PDB entry 1R4Q | X-ray diffraction, 2.50 A resolution | chains A and B of the 6 polymer chains in the assembly

Chain A:
Molecule: SHT cytotoxin A subunit
Source organism: Shigella dysenteriae
Notes: EC 3.2.2.22
UniProt: Q7BQ99 (Q7BQ99_SHIDY); residues 1-293 here correspond to UniProt positions 23-315 (UniProt number = residue number + 22)
Sequence (293 residues; each row starts with the number of its first residue):
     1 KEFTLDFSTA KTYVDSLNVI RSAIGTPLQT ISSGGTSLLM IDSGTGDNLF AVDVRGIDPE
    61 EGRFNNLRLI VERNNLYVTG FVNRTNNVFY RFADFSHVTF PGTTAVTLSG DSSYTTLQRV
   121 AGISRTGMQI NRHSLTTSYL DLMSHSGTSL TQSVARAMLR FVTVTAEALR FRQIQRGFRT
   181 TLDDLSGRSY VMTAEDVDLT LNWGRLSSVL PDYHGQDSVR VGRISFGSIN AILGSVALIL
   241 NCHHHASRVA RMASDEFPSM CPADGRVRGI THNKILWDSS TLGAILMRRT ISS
Unresolved in the structure: 244-256, 290-293
Disulfides: Cys242-Cys261

Chain B:
Molecule: Shigella toxin chain B
Source organism: Shigella dysenteriae
UniProt: Q7BQ98 (Q7BQ98_SHIDY); residues 1-69 here correspond to UniProt positions 21-89 (UniProt number = residue number + 20)
Sequence (69 residues; row label = number of the first residue in the row):
     1 TPDCVTGKVE YTKYNDDDTF TVKVGDKELF TNRWNLQSLL LSAQITGMTV TIKTNACHNG
    61 GGFSEVIFR
Disulfides: Cys4-Cys57

Chain A / chain B interface:
Pairs across the interface (7):
  Ile270(A) - Thr46(B)
  His272(A) - Gln44(B)  hydrogen bond (side chain-backbone)
  His272(A) - Ile45(B)
  Leu282(A) - Thr46(B)
  Leu286(A) - Ser42(B)
  Leu286(A) - Ile45(B)  hydrophobic
  Arg288(A) - Ser38(B)

In short:
Chain A and chain B each contribute 5 residues to their interface; the contacts include 1 hydrogen bond. The
hydrogen-bonded pair is His272(A)-Gln44(B).
Here chain A is SHT cytotoxin A subunit and chain B is Shigella toxin chain B, both from Shigella dysenteriae.
Entry 1R4Q (Shiga toxin) was determined by X-ray diffraction, deposited together with 1R4P.
